6ZY3 - chains B and F of the 12 polymer chains in the assembly; structure by electron microscopy, 3.30 A resolution.

Chain B:
Protein: ABC transporter maintaining OM lipid asymmetry, cytoplasmic STAS component
Source organism: Escherichia coli
UniProtKB: W8T4U6 (W8T4U6_ECOLX); residues 1-97 here = UniProt positions 1-97
Chain sequence (105 residues; each row starts with the number of its first residue):
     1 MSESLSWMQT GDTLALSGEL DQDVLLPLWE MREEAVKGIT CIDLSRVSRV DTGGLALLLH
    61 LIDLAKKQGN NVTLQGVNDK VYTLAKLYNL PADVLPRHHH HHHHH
Disordered / not traced: 99-105
Construct notes: expression tag (98-105)

Chain F:
Protein: Toluene tolerance protein Ttg2A
Source organism: Escherichia coli 909945-2
UniProtKB: V0AC37 (V0AC37_ECOLX); residues 1-269 here = UniProt positions 1-269
Chain sequence (269 residues; numbered 1 to 269; the number before each row is that of its first residue):
     1 MEQSVANLVD MRDVSFTRGN RCIFDNISLT VPRGKITAIM GPSGIGKTTL LRLIGGQIAP
    61 DHGEILFDGE NIPAMSRSRL YTVRKRMSML FQSGALFTDM NVFDNVAYPL REHTQLPAPL
   121 LHSTVMMKLE AVGLRGAAKL MPSELSGGMA RRAALARAIA LEPDLIMFDE PFVGQDPITM
   181 GVLVKLISEL NSALGVTCVV VSHDVPEVLS IADHAWILAD KKIVAHGSAQ ALQANPDPRV
   241 RQFLDGIADG PVPFRYPAGD YHADLLPGS
Disordered / not traced: 1-6, 268-269
Reported in the primary citation:
  - mutagenesis - E170A, H203A: decreased catalytic activity on ATPase
  - mutagenesis - Y256D, H262D: unchanged catalytic activity (ATPase and transport activity)
  - mutagenesis - Y256D, H262D: unchanged growth in response to chlorpromazine
  - mutagenesis - E144A, S146A, R151A: decreased catalytic activity (ATPase activities)
  - mutagenesis - S146A, R151A: abolished growth in response to chlorpromazine

How chain B and chain F interact:
Contacting residue pairs (26; chain B residue first):
  Gln-22(B) with Thr-114(F); Leu-116(F)
  Leu-25(B) with Leu-116(F), hydrophobic; Leu-120(F), hydrophobic
  Leu-26(B) with Gln-115(F)
  Trp-29(B) with Pro-117(F); Pro-119(F), hydrophobic; Leu-120(F), hydrophobic
  Thr-52(B) with Thr-124(F); Met-127(F); Lys-128(F); Glu-162(F)
  Ala-56(B) with Leu-120(F), hydrophobic; Ser-123(F); Thr-124(F); Met-127(F), hydrophobic
  Leu-57(B) with Leu-120(F)
  His-60(B) with Pro-119(F); Leu-120(F)
  Thr-83(B) with Ala-193(F)
  Leu-87(B) with Ala-131(F); Glu-189(F); Leu-190(F), hydrophobic
  Tyr-88(B) with Met-127(F); Glu-130(F)
  Asn-89(B) with Glu-130(F)
Interface residues without a listed pair, chain B (14 interface residues in all): Asp-51, Leu-84
Interface residues without a listed pair, chain F (18 interface residues in all): His-113, Leu-194
From the paper, about this interface:
  - hot spots on chain B (mutagenesis) - W29E, Y88E: decreased stability with Toluene tolerance protein Ttg2A (chain F)

In short:
14 residues of chain B face 18 of chain F across their interface. The paper reports that E144A, S146A and
R151A of chain F reduce catalytic activity (ATPase activities); E170A and H203A of chain F reduce catalytic
activity on ATPase; 9 substitutions were tested in all.
Here chain B is ABC transporter maintaining OM lipid asymmetry, cytoplasmic STAS component (Escherichia coli)
and chain F is Toluene tolerance protein Ttg2A (Escherichia coli 909945-2). Entry 6ZY3 (Cryo-EM structure of
MlaFEDB in complex with phospholipid) was determined by electron microscopy (same publication as 6ZY2, 6ZY4
and 6ZY9).
